PDB entry 7WL5 | X-ray diffraction, 2.80 A resolution | chains C and F of the 6 polymer chains in the assembly

Chain C:
Protein: Hemagglutinin
Source organism: Influenza A virus
UniProtKB: D1LPE3 (D1LPE3_9INFA); residues 1-321 here correspond to UniProt positions 17-337 (UniProt number = residue number + 16)
Sequence (321 residues; each row starts with the number of its first residue):
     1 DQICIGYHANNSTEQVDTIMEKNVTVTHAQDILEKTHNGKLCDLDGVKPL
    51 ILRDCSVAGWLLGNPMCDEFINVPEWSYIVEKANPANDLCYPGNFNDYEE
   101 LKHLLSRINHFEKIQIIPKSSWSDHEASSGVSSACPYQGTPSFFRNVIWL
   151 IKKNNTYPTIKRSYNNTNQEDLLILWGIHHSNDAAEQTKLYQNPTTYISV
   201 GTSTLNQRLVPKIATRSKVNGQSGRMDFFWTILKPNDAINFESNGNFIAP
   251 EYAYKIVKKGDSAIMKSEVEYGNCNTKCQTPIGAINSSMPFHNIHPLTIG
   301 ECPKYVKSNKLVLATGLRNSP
Cystine bridges: Cys42-Cys274, Cys55-Cys67, Cys90-Cys135, Cys278-Cys302
Covalently attached groups: N-acetylglucosamine (NAG) linked to Asn11, Asn23, Asn154, Asn165, Asn286

Chain F:
Protein: Hemagglutinin
Source organism: Influenza A virus
UniProtKB: A0A6B7HQ22 (A0A6B7HQ22_9INFA); residues 1-169 here correspond to UniProt positions 334-502 (UniProt number = residue number + 333)
Sequence (169 residues; row label = number of the first residue in the row):
     1 AIAGFIEGGWQGMVDGWYGYHHSNEQGSGYAADKESTQKAIDGVTNKVNS
    51 IIDKMNTQFEAVGREFNNLERRIENLNKKMEDGFLDVWTYNAELLVLMEN
   101 ERTLDFHDSNVKNLYDKVRLQLRDNAKELGNGCFEFYHKCDNECMESVRN
   151 GTYDYPQYSEEARLKREEI
Cystine bridges: Cys140-Cys144

How chain C and chain F interact:
Pairs across the interface - 10 pairs, chain C then chain F:
  Ile19(C) - Asn46(F)
  Ile19(C) - Lys47(F)  hydrogen bond (backbone-backbone)
  Ile19(C) - Ser50(F)  hydrogen bond (backbone-side chain)
  Ile19(C) - Ile51(F)  hydrophobic
  Met20(C) - Gly43(F)
  Met20(C) - Val44(F)
  Met20(C) - Asn46(F)
  Met20(C) - Lys47(F)
  Met20(C) - Phe106(F)  hydrophobic
  Lys307(C) - Gln58(F)
Other interface residues (no listed pair), chain C (4 interface residues in all): Lys22
Other interface residues (no listed pair), chain F (10 interface residues in all): Asn56, Glu99

Summary:
4 residues of chain C and 10 residues of chain F are in contact, with 2 hydrogen bonds. Polar pairs include
Ile19(C)-Ser50(F) and Ile19(C)-Lys47(F). N-acetylglucosamine is covalently linked to Asn11(C), Asn23(C),
Asn154(C), Asn165(C) and Asn286(C).
Here chain C is Hemagglutinin and chain F is Hemagglutinin, both from Influenza A virus. Entry 7WL5 (Structure
of an avian influenza H5 hemagglutinin from the influenza virus A/Equine/Guangxi/25/2010(H5N1) and
A/Equine/Guangxi/68/2010(H5N1)) was determined by X-ray diffraction.
